7VV5 - chains A and B of the 5 polymer chains in the assembly; structure by electron microscopy, 2.76 A resolution.

# Chain A
Name: Guanine nucleotide-binding protein G(i) subunit alpha-1
Source organism: Homo sapiens
UniProtKB: P63096 (GNAI1_HUMAN); numbering as in UniProt (aligned over 1-354)
Sequence (354 residues; each row starts with the number of its first residue):
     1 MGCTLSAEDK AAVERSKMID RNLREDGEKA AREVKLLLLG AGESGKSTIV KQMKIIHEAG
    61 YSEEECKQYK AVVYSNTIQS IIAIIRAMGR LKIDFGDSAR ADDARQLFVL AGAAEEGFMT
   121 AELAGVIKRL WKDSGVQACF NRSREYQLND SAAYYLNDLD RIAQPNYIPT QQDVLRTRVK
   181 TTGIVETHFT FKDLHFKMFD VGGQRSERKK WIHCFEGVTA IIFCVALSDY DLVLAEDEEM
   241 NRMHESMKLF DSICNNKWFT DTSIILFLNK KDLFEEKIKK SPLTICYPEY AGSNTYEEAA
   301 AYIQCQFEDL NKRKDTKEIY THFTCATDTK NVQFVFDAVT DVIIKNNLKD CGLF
Not modelled in the structure: 1-2, 56-181
Curated features (UniProtKB/Swiss-Prot):
  - region: Lys35 to Thr48 (G1 motif), Asp173 to Thr181 (G2 motif), Phe196 to Arg205 (G3 motif), Ile265 to Asp272 (G4 motif), Thr324 to Thr329 (G5 motif)
  - binding site (GTP): Glu43 to Thr48, Ser151, Leu175 to Thr181, Asp200 to Gln204, Asn269 to Asp272, Ala326
  - binding site (Mg(2+)): Ser47, Thr181
  - modified residue: Arg178 (ADP-ribosylarginine), Gln204 (Deamidated glutamine), Cys351 (ADP-ribosylcysteine)
  - lipidation: Gly2 (N-myristoyl glycine), Cys3 (S-palmitoyl cysteine)
  - natural variant: Gly40 (G40C: In NEDHISB; G40R: In NEDHISB), Gly45 (G45D: In NEDHISB), Thr48 (T48I: In NEDHISB; T48K: In NEDHISB), Gln52 (Q52P: In NEDHISB), Ser75 (deletion: In NEDHISB; uncertain significance), Gln172 (deletion: In NEDHISB), Asp173 (D173V: In NEDHISB), Glu186 to Phe189 (deletion: In NEDHISB; uncertain significance), Cys224 (C224Y: In NEDHISB), Lys270 (K270N: In NEDHISB; K270R: In NEDHISB), Asp272 (D272G: In NEDHISB), Ala326 (A326P: In NEDHISB), 1 further natural variant entry in UniProt
  - mutagenesis: Gly42 (G42R: Abolishes switch to an activated conformation and dissociation from beta and gamma subunits upon GTP binding. Abolishes interaction with RGS family members), Glu116 (E116L: Enhances interaction (inactive GDP-bound) with RGS14), Gln147 (Q147L: Enhances interaction (inactive GDP-bound) with RGS14), Glu245 (E245L: Enhances interaction (inactive GDP-bound) with RGS14)

# Chain B
Name: Guanine nucleotide-binding protein G(I)/G(S)/G(T) subunit beta-1
Source organism: Homo sapiens
UniProtKB: P62873 (GBB1_HUMAN); residues 2-340 here = UniProt positions 2-340
Sequence (358 residues; row label = number of the first residue in the row; numbers below 1 keep their minus sign (Met-17 is residue -17)):
   -17 MHHHHHHLEV LFQGPGSSGS ELDQLRQEAE QLKNQIRDAR KACADATLSQ ITNNIDPVGR
    43 IQMRTRRTLR GHLAKIYAMH WGTDSRLLVS ASQDGKLIIW DSYTTNKVHA IPLRSSWVMT
   103 CAYAPSGNYV ACGGLDNICS IYNLKTREGN VRVSRELAGH TGYLSCCRFL DDNQIVTSSG
   163 DTTCALWDIE TGQQTTTFTG HTGDVMSLSL APDTRLFVSG ACDASAKLWD VREGMCRQTF
   223 TGHESDINAI CFFPNGNAFA TGSDDATCRL FDLRADQELM TYSHDNIICG ITSVSFSKSG
   283 RLLLAGYDDF NCNVWDALKA DRAGVLAGHD NRVSCLGVTD DGMAVATGSW DSFLKIWN
Not modelled in the structure: -17 to 1
Sequence notes: initiating methionine (-17); expression tag (-16 to 1)
Disulfide bonds: Cys121-Cys149
Curated features (UniProtKB/Swiss-Prot):
  - modified residue: Ser2 (N-acetylserine), His266 (Phosphohistidine)
  - natural variant: Leu30 (L30F: In MRD42; uncertain significance), Arg52 (R52G: In MRD42), Gly64 (G64V: In MRD42), Asp76 (D76E: In MRD42; D76G: In MRD42), Gly77 (G77S: In MRD42), Lys78 (K78R: In MRD42), Ile80 (I80N: In MRD42; I80T: In MRD42), His91 (H91R: In MRD42; uncertain significance), Ala92 (A92T: In MRD42), Pro94 (P94S: In MRD42), Leu95 (L95P: In MRD42), Arg96 (R96L: In MRD42), 5 further natural variant entries in UniProt

# Interface between chain A and chain B
Pairs across the interface (52; chain A residue first):
  Ala12(A) - Asn88(B)
  Val13(A) - Asn88(B)
  Arg15(A) - Val90(B)  hydrogen bond (side chain-backbone)
  Arg15(A) - His91(B)  hydrogen bond
  Ser16(A) - Asn88(B)
  Ser16(A) - Lys89(B)  hydrogen bond (side chain-backbone)
  Ile19(A) - Lys89(B)
  Ile19(A) - Val90(B)
  Ile19(A) - Ala92(B)  hydrophobic
  Asp20(A) - Lys89(B)  salt bridge
  Leu23(A) - Gly53(B)
  Leu23(A) - Leu55(B)
  Leu23(A) - Lys78(B)
  Leu23(A) - Ile80(B)  hydrophobic
  Leu23(A) - Lys89(B)
  Gly27(A) - Leu55(B)
  Thr182(A) - Asn119(B)  hydrogen bond
  Gly183(A) - Leu117(B)
  Gly183(A) - Asn119(B)
  Ile184(A) - Trp99(B)
  Ile184(A) - Leu117(B)  hydrogen bond (backbone-backbone)
  Glu186(A) - Trp99(B)
  Phe199(A) - Trp99(B)  hydrophobic
  Gln204(A) - Leu117(B)
  Arg205(A) - Thr143(B)  hydrogen bond (side chain-backbone)
  Ser206(A) - Tyr145(B)
  Ser206(A) - Gly162(B)
  Ser206(A) - Asp186(B)
  Glu207(A) - Gly185(B)
  Glu207(A) - Asp186(B)  hydrogen bond (backbone-side chain)
  Glu207(A) - Cys204(B)
  Lys210(A) - Met101(B)
  Lys210(A) - Tyr145(B)
  Lys210(A) - Met188(B)
  Lys210(A) - Cys204(B)
  Lys210(A) - Asp228(B)  salt bridge
  Lys210(A) - Asn230(B)  hydrogen bond
  Lys210(A) - Asp246(B)  salt bridge
  Trp211(A) - Leu117(B)  hydrophobic
  Trp211(A) - Tyr145(B)
  His213(A) - Lys57(B)  hydrogen bond (backbone-side chain)
  His213(A) - Tyr59(B)
  His213(A) - Trp332(B)
  Cys214(A) - Tyr59(B)
  Cys214(A) - Gln75(B)  hydrogen bond
  Cys214(A) - Trp99(B)
  Cys214(A) - Met101(B)  hydrophobic
  Phe215(A) - Trp99(B)  hydrophobic
  Phe215(A) - Leu117(B)  hydrophobic
  Glu216(A) - Lys57(B)  salt bridge
  Trp258(A) - Arg314(B)
  Trp258(A) - Trp332(B)  hydrophobic
Other interface residues (no listed pair), chain A (26 interface residues in all): Asp9, Asp26
Other interface residues (no listed pair), chain B (33 interface residues in all): Arg52, Thr86, Asp118, His142, Gly144

# Summary
The interface between chain A and chain B involves 26 residues on one side and 33 on the other, with 10
hydrogen bonds and 4 salt bridges. Polar contacts include Asp20(A)-Lys89(B), Lys210(A)-Asp228(B) and
Lys210(A)-Asp246(B).
Chain A is Guanine nucleotide-binding protein G(i) subunit alpha-1 and chain B is Guanine nucleotide-binding
protein G(I)/G(S)/G(T) subunit beta-1, both from Homo sapiens; the structure, Cryo-EM structure of
pseudoallergen receptor MRGPRX2 complex with C48/80, state1, was determined by electron microscopy together
with 7VDH, 7VDL, 7VDM, 7VUY, 7VUZ, 7VV0, 7VV3 and 7VV4 from the same study.
